6MUR - chains A and E of the 8 polymer chains in the assembly; structure by electron microscopy, 3.10 A resolution.

[Chain A]
Molecule: Uncharacterized protein
From: Thermococcus onnurineus (strain NA1)
Reference sequence: B6YWB8 (B6YWB8_THEON); residue numbers follow UniProt; this construct covers 1-777
Sequence (791 residues; row label = number of the first residue in the row; numbers below 1 keep their minus sign (Met-13 is residue -13)):
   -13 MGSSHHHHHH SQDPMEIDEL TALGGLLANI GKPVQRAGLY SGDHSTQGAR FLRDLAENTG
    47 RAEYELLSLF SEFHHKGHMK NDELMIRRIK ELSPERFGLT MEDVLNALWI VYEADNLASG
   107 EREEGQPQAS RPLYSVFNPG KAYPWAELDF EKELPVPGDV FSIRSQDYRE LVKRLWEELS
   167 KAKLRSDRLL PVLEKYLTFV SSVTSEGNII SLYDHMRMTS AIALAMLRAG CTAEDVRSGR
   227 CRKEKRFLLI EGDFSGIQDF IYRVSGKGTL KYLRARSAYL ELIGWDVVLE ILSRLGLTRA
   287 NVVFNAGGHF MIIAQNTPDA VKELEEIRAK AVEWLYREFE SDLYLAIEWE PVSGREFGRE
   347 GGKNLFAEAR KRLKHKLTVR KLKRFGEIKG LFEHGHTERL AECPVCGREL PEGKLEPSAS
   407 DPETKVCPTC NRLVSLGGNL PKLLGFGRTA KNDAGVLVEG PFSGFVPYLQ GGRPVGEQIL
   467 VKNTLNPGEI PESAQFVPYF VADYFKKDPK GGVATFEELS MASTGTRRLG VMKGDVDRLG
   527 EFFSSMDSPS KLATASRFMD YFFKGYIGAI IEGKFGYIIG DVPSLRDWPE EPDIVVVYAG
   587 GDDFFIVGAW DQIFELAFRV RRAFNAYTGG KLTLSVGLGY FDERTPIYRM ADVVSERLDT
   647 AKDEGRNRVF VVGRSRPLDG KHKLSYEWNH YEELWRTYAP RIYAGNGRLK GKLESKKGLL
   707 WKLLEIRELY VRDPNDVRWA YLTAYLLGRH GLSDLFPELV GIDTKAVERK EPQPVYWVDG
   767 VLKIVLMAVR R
Disordered / not traced: -13 to 1, 108-112
Construct notes: initiating methionine (-13); expression tag (-12 to 0); conflict Ala14 (His in B6YWB8), Asn15 (Asp in B6YWB8)
Bound ions: Zn2+: Cys389, Cys392, Cys413, Cys416
What the authors report for this chain:
  - mutagenesis - K18A, H60A/H61A, D101A, R108A: abolished catalytic activity on ssDNA
  - conformationally variable residues (order/disorder transition): Arg108 to Gln112
  - mutagenesis - E107A, E109A/E110A: increased catalytic activity on ssDNA

[Chain E]
Molecule: Uncharacterized protein
From: Thermococcus onnurineus (strain NA1)
Reference sequence: B6YWC1 (B6YWC1_THEON); residues 1-289 here = UniProt positions 1-289
Sequence (289 residues; each row starts with the number of its first residue):
     1 MPKFIAVKLI PKGPFRDIPR ADTLFGAIGN AISAIHGQSA VEELVDAFVG GARISSAFPY
    61 SGDTYYLPKP LSVEPALEGI LTGLDEEERY TTAKRLRKAK YLDLKNFELA LRLRPFTIPE
   121 EIPYARVDVP RVVLDRVTQD SSIYFWEEIR FREKSGVYFL YSGPREVFDG YIAPAMRFLG
   181 DTGIGGKSTW GAGLFEVEFH EMKIDAPGSE YSVTLSNALP TKTPVLWRLL RKGGWSFGRR
   241 KPRMTFIAEG SIVKNDPGGM ERLELGLSHE VYVYGLTFPL GVELPEGLE
Disordered / not traced: 1, 288-289
What the authors report for this chain:
  - binding site for the 38-nt RNA strand: Ala27, Leu134, Arg136, Ile143, Tyr144, Gly234, Trp235, His269
  - mutagenesis - Y144A, W235A: unchanged catalytic activity with the 40-nt RNA strand

[Chain A / chain E interface]
Pairs across the interface (44):
  Glu326(A) - Arg231(E)  salt bridge
  Ser327(A) - Arg231(E)
  His361(A) - Pro75(E)  hydrogen bond (side chain-backbone)
  Leu368(A) - Leu71(E)  hydrophobic
  Leu368(A) - Pro75(E)
  Leu368(A) - Leu226(E)
  Leu368(A) - Trp227(E)  hydrogen bond (backbone-backbone)
  Lys369(A) - Val225(E)
  Lys369(A) - Trp227(E)
  Arg370(A) - Trp227(E)
  Phe371(A) - Trp227(E)
  Phe371(A) - Leu229(E)  hydrophobic
  Gly372(A) - Trp227(E)
  Leu377(A) - Leu229(E)  hydrophobic
  Leu377(A) - Thr245(E)  hydrogen bond (backbone-side chain)
  Phe378(A) - Pro220(E)  hydrophobic
  Phe378(A) - Pro224(E)
  Phe378(A) - Trp227(E)
  Phe378(A) - Leu229(E)  hydrophobic
  Phe378(A) - Thr245(E)
  Phe378(A) - Phe246(E)
  Phe378(A) - Ile247(E)  hydrophobic
  His380(A) - Glu261(E)
  Glu388(A) - Arg240(E)  salt bridge
  Glu388(A) - Arg243(E)  salt bridge
  Gly393(A) - Arg243(E)  hydrogen bond (backbone-side chain)
  Glu395(A) - Arg240(E)  salt bridge
  Glu395(A) - Arg243(E)
  Arg524(A) - Glu87(E)  hydrogen bond (side chain-backbone)
  Arg524(A) - Thr91(E)
  Gly526(A) - Tyr90(E)
  Glu527(A) - Glu86(E)
  Glu527(A) - Tyr90(E)
  Asp628(A) - Phe145(E)
  Arg630(A) - Ile143(E)
  Arg630(A) - Phe145(E)
  Arg635(A) - Arg126(E)  hydrogen bond (side chain-backbone)
  Arg635(A) - Asp128(E)  salt bridge
  Arg635(A) - Glu147(E)  salt bridge
  Asp645(A) - Lys98(E)  salt bridge
  Asp649(A) - Arg95(E)  hydrogen bond (backbone-side chain)
  Arg652(A) - Thr91(E)
  Arg652(A) - Lys94(E)
  Leu664(A) - Arg152(E)
Interface residues without a listed pair, chain A (31 interface residues in all): Tyr322, Thr364, Val365, His382, Leu386, Arg394, Thr631
Interface residues without a listed pair, chain E (33 interface residues in all): Glu74, Val127, Pro242, Glu264, Gly287

[In short]
31 residues of chain A and 33 residues of chain E are in contact; the contacts include 7 hydrogen bonds and 7
salt bridges. Polar pairs include Glu326(A)-Arg231(E), Glu388(A)-Arg240(E) and Glu388(A)-Arg243(E). The paper
reports a binding site for the 38-nt RNA strand at Ala27(E), Leu134(E) and Arg136(E) among others; K18A,
H60A/H61A and D101A of chain A, among others, abolish catalytic activity on ssDNA; 8 substitutions were tested
in all.
Chain A is Uncharacterized protein and chain E is Uncharacterized protein, both from Thermococcus onnurineus
(strain NA1); the structure, Cryo-EM structure of Csm-crRNA-target RNA ternary complex in type III-A
CRISPR-Cas system, was determined by electron microscopy, deposited together with 6MUA, 6MUU, 6MUS and 6MUT.
